Entry 5Y2H (X-ray diffraction, 2.60 A resolution); this record covers chains B and C of the 4 polymer chains in the assembly.

[Chain B (and C)]
Name: Nonstructural protein 4
From: Bovine rotavirus G10
Notes: chain C of this document is another copy of the same molecule, construct and numbering; everything in this record applies to it too
Reference sequence: Q6QT01 (Q6QT01_9REOV); residues 90-140 here = UniProt positions 90-140
Chain sequence (51 residues; numbered 90 to 140; the number before each row is that of its first residue):
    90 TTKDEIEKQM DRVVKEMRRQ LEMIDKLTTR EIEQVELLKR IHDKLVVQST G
Disordered / not traced: 90-91, 138-140 (chain C: 90-92, 139-140)

[How chain B and chain C interact]
Pairs across the interface (38):
  Ile-95(B) / Ile-130(C)  hydrophobic
  Ile-95(B) / Lys-133(C)
  Ile-95(B) / Leu-134(C)  hydrophobic
  Gln-98(B) / Ile-130(C)
  Met-99(B) / Leu-127(C)  hydrophobic
  Met-99(B) / Ile-130(C)  hydrophobic
  Val-102(B) / Leu-126(C)  hydrophobic
  Val-102(B) / Leu-127(C)  hydrophobic
  Glu-105(B) / Gln-123(C)  hydrogen bond
  Met-106(B) / Glu-120(C)
  Met-106(B) / Gln-123(C)
  Met-106(B) / Val-124(C)  hydrophobic
  Met-106(B) / Leu-127(C)  hydrophobic
  Gln-109(B) / Leu-116(C)
  Gln-109(B) / Arg-119(C)
  Gln-109(B) / Glu-120(C)  hydrogen bond
  Gln-109(B) / Gln-123(C)  hydrogen bond
  Leu-110(B) / Glu-120(C)
  Met-112(B) / Leu-116(C)  hydrophobic
  Ile-113(B) / Leu-116(C)  hydrophobic
  Ile-113(B) / Thr-117(C)
  Ile-113(B) / Glu-120(C)
  Leu-116(B) / Met-112(C)  hydrophobic
  Leu-116(B) / Ile-113(C)  hydrophobic
  Thr-117(B) / Ile-113(C)
  Glu-120(B) / Met-106(C)
  Glu-120(B) / Gln-109(C)  hydrogen bond
  Glu-120(B) / Leu-110(C)
  Glu-120(B) / Ile-113(C)
  Gln-123(B) / Glu-105(C)  hydrogen bond
  Gln-123(B) / Met-106(C)
  Gln-123(B) / Gln-109(C)  hydrogen bond
  Val-124(B) / Met-106(C)  hydrophobic
  Leu-126(B) / Gln-98(C)
  Leu-126(B) / Val-102(C)  hydrophobic
  Leu-127(B) / Val-102(C)  hydrophobic
  Leu-127(B) / Met-106(C)  hydrophobic
  Ile-130(B) / Met-99(C)
Interface residues without a listed pair, chain B (19 interface residues in all): Glu-96
Interface residues without a listed pair, chain C (22 interface residues in all): Ile-95, Val-103

[Summary]
19 residues of chain B face 22 of chain C across their interface; the contacts include 6 hydrogen bonds. Polar
contacts include Glu-105(B)/Gln-123(C), Gln-109(B)/Glu-120(C) and Gln-109(B)/Gln-123(C).
Chain B and chain C are both Nonstructural protein 4 (Bovine rotavirus G10); the structure, Crystal structure
of the oligomerization domain of NSP4 from the rotavirus strain MF66, was determined by X-ray diffraction
(same publication as 5Y2E and 5Y2J).
